PDB entry 8Y69 | electron microscopy, 3.38 A resolution | chains H and J of the 8 polymer chains in the assembly

== Chain H ==
Molecule: E3 ubiquitin-protein ligase ZNRF3
Organism: Homo sapiens
Notes: EC 2.3.2.27
Reference sequence: Q9ULT6 (ZNRF3_HUMAN); residues 56-243 here = UniProt positions 56-243
Amino-acid sequence (188 residues; each row starts with the number of its first residue):
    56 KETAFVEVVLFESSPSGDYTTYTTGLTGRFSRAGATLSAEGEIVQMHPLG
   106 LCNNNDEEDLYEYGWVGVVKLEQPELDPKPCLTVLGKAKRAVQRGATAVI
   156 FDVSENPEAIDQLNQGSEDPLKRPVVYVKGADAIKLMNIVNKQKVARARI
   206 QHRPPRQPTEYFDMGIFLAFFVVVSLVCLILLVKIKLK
Unresolved in the structure: 68-74, 213-214
Disulfide bonds: Cys-107/Cys-136
Curated features (UniProtKB/Swiss-Prot):
  - mutagenesis: Pro-103 (P103A: Abolishes interaction with RSPO1 and prevents subsequent membrane clearance)

== Chain J ==
Molecule: R-spondin-2
Organism: Homo sapiens
Reference sequence: Q8BFU0 (RSPO2_MOUSE); residues 41-141 here = UniProt positions 41-141
Amino-acid sequence (101 residues; row label = number of the first residue in the row):
    41 KGCLSCSKDNGCSRCQQKLFFFLRREGMRQYGECLHSCPSGYYGHRAPDM
    91 NRCARCRIENCDSCFSKDFCTKCKVGFYLHRGRCFDECPAGFAPLDETME
   141 C
Disulfide bonds: Cys-46/Cys-52, Cys-55/Cys-74, Cys-78/Cys-93, Cys-101/Cys-110, Cys-113/Cys-124, Cys-128/Cys-141
Construct notes: conflict Ala-130 (Asp in Q8BFU0)

== Chain H / chain J interface ==
Pairs across the interface (36; chain H residue first):
  Ile-98(H) / Met-68(J)
  Val-99(H) / Arg-65(J)
  Gln-100(H) / Asp-49(J)
  Gln-100(H) / Asn-50(J)
  Gln-100(H) / Arg-65(J)  hydrogen bond (backbone-side chain)
  Gln-100(H) / Met-68(J)  hydrogen bond (backbone-backbone)
  Gln-100(H) / Arg-69(J)
  Gln-100(H) / Gln-70(J)
  Met-101(H) / Arg-65(J)
  Met-101(H) / Gln-70(J)
  His-102(H) / Asn-50(J)  hydrogen bond (side chain-backbone)
  His-102(H) / Ser-53(J)
  His-102(H) / Gln-70(J)
  Pro-103(H) / Asn-50(J)
  Leu-104(H) / Ser-53(J)
  Leu-104(H) / Phe-61(J)  hydrophobic
  Leu-104(H) / Met-90(J)  hydrophobic
  Gly-105(H) / Leu-63(J)
  Asp-111(H) / Lys-107(J)
  Glu-112(H) / Arg-97(J)  hydrogen bond (backbone-side chain)
  Glu-113(H) / Arg-97(J)
  Asp-114(H) / Arg-97(J)
  Tyr-116(H) / Arg-65(J)  hydrogen bond
  Lys-125(H) / Asp-49(J)  salt bridge
  Lys-125(H) / Asn-50(J)  hydrogen bond (backbone-side chain)
  Glu-127(H) / Ser-47(J)  hydrogen bond
  Glu-127(H) / Asn-50(J)  hydrogen bond
  Leu-131(H) / Ser-45(J)
  Lys-134(H) / Asp-89(J)
  Met-192(H) / Asp-49(J)
  Val-195(H) / Met-68(J)  hydrophobic
  Asn-196(H) / Arg-69(J)
  Gln-198(H) / Met-68(J)
  Lys-199(H) / Met-68(J)
  Val-200(H) / Met-68(J)  hydrophobic
  Ala-201(H) / Met-68(J)
Other interface residues (no listed pair), chain J (20 interface residues in all): Gly-67, Gly-72, Tyr-83, Arg-92, Arg-95

== Summary ==
The interface between chain H and chain J involves 24 residues on one side and 20 on the other, with 8
hydrogen bonds and 1 salt bridge. Among the polar pairs are Lys-125(H)/Asp-49(J), Gln-100(H)/Arg-65(J) and
His-102(H)/Asn-50(J). From UniProt: one mutagenesis site on chain H.
Chain H is E3 ubiquitin-protein ligase ZNRF3 and chain J is R-spondin-2, both from Homo sapiens; the
structure, LGR4-RSPO2-ZNRF3 (2:2:2), was determined by electron microscopy together with 8XFP, 8XFS and 8XFT
from the same study.
